3BYR - chain A; structure by X-ray diffraction, 1.80 A resolution.

[Chain A]
Name: CzrB protein
From: Thermus thermophilus
Notes: fragment: sequence database residues 198-291
UniProt: Q8VLX7 (Q8VLX7_THETH); residues 1-94 here correspond to UniProt positions 198-291 (UniProt number = residue number + 197)
Sequence (94 residues; each row starts with the number of its first residue):
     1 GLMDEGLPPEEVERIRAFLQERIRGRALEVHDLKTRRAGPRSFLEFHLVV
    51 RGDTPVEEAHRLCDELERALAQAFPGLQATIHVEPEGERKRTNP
Disordered / not traced: 1-2, 92-94
Metal / ion sites: Zn2+ site 1: His-31, His-47, Glu-84; Zn2+ site 2: Asp-32, His-47; Zn2+ site 3: His-82, Glu-84
From the paper describing this entry:
  - self-association interface (contacts with another copy of this molecule); pairs are residue here / residue on that copy: Glu-5/Arg-36 (salt bridge), Glu-45/Thr-80 (hydrogen bond)
  - contacts within the chain: Ile-81/His-82
  - Zn2+ coordination: His-31, Asp-32, His-47, Glu-57, His-60, His-82, Glu-84
  - Zn2+ coordination through a water molecule: Asp-64, Glu-67
  - conformationally variable residues (side-chain flip): Asp-32, His-47, His-82

[Summary]
His-31, His-47 and Glu-84 coordinate Zn2+ site 1. Asp-32 and His-47 coordinate Zn2+ site 2. The paper reports
Zn2+ coordination by His-31, Asp-32 and His-47 among others; water-mediated Zn2+ coordination by Asp-64 and
Glu-67.
Chain A is CzrB protein (Thermus thermophilus); the structure, Mode of Action of a Putative Zinc Transporter
CzrB (Zn form), was determined by X-ray diffraction together with 3BYP from the same study.
